PDB entry 5EMS | X-ray diffraction, 2.30 A resolution | chains C and D of the 12 polymer chains in the assembly

Chain C:
Name: Insulin
UniProt: P01308 (INS_HUMAN); residues 1-21 here correspond to UniProt positions 90-110 (UniProt number = residue number + 89)
Chain sequence (21 residues; each row starts with the number of its first residue):
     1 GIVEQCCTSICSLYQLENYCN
Cystine bridges: C6-C11
Residues lining bound ligands: phenol (IPH): C6, S9, I10, C11, L16

Chain D:
Name: Insulin
UniProt: P01308 (INS_HUMAN); residues 1-30 here correspond to UniProt positions 25-54 (UniProt number = residue number + 24)
Chain sequence (30 residues; numbered 1 to 30; the number before each row is that of its first residue):
     1 FVNQHLCGSHLVEALYLVCGERGFFYTPLT
Unresolved in the structure: 1-2, 29-30
Modified / non-standard residues: Y26 (3-iodo-tyrosine; IYR); L29 (norleucine; NLE)
Construct notes: engineered mutation L29 (Lys53 in P01308)
Ion coordination: Zn2+: H10 (shared with 1 residue of chain H; 1 residue of chain L)
Residues lining bound ligands: phenol (IPH): C7, H10, L11, A14

How chain C and chain D interact:
Contacting residue pairs - 21 pairs, chain C then chain D:
  I2(C) with L11(D), hydrophobic; L15(D), hydrophobic; Y26(D)
  V3(C) with Q4(D); Y26(D)
  C6(C) with L11(D), hydrophobic
  C7(C) with C7(D), disulfide; L11(D), hydrophobic
  L13(C) with V18(D)
  L16(C) with L11(D), hydrophobic; A14(D), hydrophobic; L15(D)
  E17(C) with V18(D); R22(D), salt bridge
  Y19(C) with F24(D)
  C20(C) with C19(D), disulfide; R22(D); G23(D)
  N21(C) with R22(D); G23(D), hydrogen bond (backbone-backbone); F24(D)
Other interface residues (no listed pair), chain D (13 interface residues in all): G8, F25
Disulfides between the chains: C7(C)-C7(D), C20(C)-C19(D)

In short:
The interface between chain C and chain D involves 10 residues on one side and 13 on the other; the contacts
include 2 disulfide bonds, 1 hydrogen bond and 1 salt bridge. Polar contacts include E17(C)-R22(D) and
N21(C)-G23(D).
Chain C is Insulin and chain D is Insulin; the structure, Crystal Structure of an iodinated insulin analog,
was determined by X-ray diffraction.
